Entry 7A3Z (X-ray diffraction, 2.10 A resolution); this record covers chain A.

Chain A:
Name: Osmotic avoidance abnormal protein 3
Source organism: Caenorhabditis elegans
Reference sequence: P46873 (OSM3_CAEEL); numbering as in UniProt (aligned over 2-362)
Chain sequence (372 residues; row label = number of the first residue in the row; numbering starts at 0):
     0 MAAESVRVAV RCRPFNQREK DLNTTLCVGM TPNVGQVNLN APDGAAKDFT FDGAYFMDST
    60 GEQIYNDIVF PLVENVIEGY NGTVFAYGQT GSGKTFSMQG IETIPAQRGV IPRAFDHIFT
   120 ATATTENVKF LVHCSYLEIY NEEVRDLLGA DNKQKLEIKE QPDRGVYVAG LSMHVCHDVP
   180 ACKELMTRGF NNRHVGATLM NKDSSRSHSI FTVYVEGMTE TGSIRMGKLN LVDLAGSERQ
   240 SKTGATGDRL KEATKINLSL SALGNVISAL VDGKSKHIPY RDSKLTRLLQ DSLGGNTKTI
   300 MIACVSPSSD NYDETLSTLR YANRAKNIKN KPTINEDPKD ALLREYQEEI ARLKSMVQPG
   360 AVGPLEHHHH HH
Unresolved in the structure: 0, 161-163, 195-201, 239-253, 273-275, 336-371
Sequence notes: initiating methionine (0); expression tag (1, 363-371)
UniProt features mapped onto this chain:
  - binding site (ATP): Gly-87 to Thr-94
Bound ions: Mg2+: Thr-94 (together with ADP)
Residues lining bound ligands: ADP (adenosine-5'-diphosphate): Arg-10, Arg-12, Pro-13, Gln-88, Thr-89, Gly-90, Ser-91, Gly-92, Lys-93, Thr-94, Phe-95
From the paper describing this entry:
  - conformationally variable residues (order/disorder transition): Gly-195 to Lys-201, Arg-238 to Lys-254
  - contacts within the chain: Asn-80/Asn-334, Asn-295/Asn-334

Overview:
Chain A binds ADP. UniProt lists 8 ATP-binding residues. From the paper: conformational variability at Gly-195
and Arg-238; contacts within the chain involving Asn-334, Asn-80 and Asn-295.
Chain A is Osmotic avoidance abnormal protein 3 (Caenorhabditis elegans); the structure, OSM-3 kinesin motor
domain complexed with Mg.ADP, was determined by X-ray diffraction together with 7A40 and 7A5E from the same
study.
